7ZM8 - chains 5 and a of the 26 polymer chains in the assembly; structure by electron microscopy, 2.76 A resolution.

== Chain 5 ==
Molecule: NADH-ubiquinone oxidoreductase chain 5
Organism: Chaetomium thermophilum var. thermophilum DSM 1495
Notes: EC 7.1.1.2
UniProt: G1DJA3 (G1DJA3_CHATD); the construct has insertions or renumbered stretches relative to UniProt, so the offset changes along the chain: 1-444 = UniProt 1-444; 459-679 = UniProt 445-665
Chain sequence (679 residues; row label = number of the first residue in the row):
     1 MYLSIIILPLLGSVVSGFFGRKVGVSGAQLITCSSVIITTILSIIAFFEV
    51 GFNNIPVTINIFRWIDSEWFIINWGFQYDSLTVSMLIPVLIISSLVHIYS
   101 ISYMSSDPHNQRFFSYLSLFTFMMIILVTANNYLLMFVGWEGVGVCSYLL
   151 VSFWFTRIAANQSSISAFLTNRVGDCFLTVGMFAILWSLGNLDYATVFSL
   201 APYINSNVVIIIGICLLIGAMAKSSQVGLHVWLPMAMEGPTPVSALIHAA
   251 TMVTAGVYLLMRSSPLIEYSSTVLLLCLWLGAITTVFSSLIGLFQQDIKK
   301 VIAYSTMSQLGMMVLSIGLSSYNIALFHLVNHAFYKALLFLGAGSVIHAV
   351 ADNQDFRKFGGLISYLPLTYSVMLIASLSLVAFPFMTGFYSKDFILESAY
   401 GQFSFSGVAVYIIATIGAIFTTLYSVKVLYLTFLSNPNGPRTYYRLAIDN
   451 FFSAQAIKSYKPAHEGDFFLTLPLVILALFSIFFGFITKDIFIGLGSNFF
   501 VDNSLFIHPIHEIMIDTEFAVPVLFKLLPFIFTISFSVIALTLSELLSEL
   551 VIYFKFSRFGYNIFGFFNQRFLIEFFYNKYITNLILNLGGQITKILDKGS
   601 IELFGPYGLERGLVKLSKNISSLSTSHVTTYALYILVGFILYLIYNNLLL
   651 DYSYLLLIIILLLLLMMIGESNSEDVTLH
Not modelled in the structure: 671-679
Differences from the reference sequence: insertion (445-458)
Residues lining bound ligands:
  - 1,2-Distearoyl-sn-glycerophosphoethanolamine (3PE), molecule 1: L3, I6, I7, L10, L11, V14, I61, F76, F122, I126
  - 1,2-Distearoyl-sn-glycerophosphoethanolamine (3PE), molecule 2: L10, N60, I61, F62, R63, N73, F122
  - 1,2-Distearoyl-sn-glycerophosphoethanolamine (3PE), molecule 3: F177, V180, S206, N207, I210, I211, I214, C215, I218, T272, L276
  - 1,2-Distearoyl-sn-glycerophosphoethanolamine (3PE), molecule 4: L290, L293, F294, Q296, I416, F420, L423, K427, L431, F536, A540, L543, S544, V551, F554, K555, I563, F564, F567
  - 1,2-diacyl-sn-glycero-3-phosphocholine (PC1), molecule 1: S13, V14, G17, F18, H109, R112, S115, Y116, L119, M123, V138, G142, V145, L149, F155
  - 1,2-diacyl-sn-glycero-3-phosphocholine (PC1), molecule 2: A159, Q162, S163, I165, S166, L169, T170, V173, L229, V231, M235, Y577, N578, I581, T582, I585, L586

== Chain a ==
Molecule: NADH dehydrogenase (Ubiquinone)-like protein
Organism: Chaetomium thermophilum var. thermophilum DSM 1495
UniProt: G0RXU4 (G0RXU4_CHATD); aligned to UniProt positions 1-815 over residues 1-815 (the alignment contains insertions or deletions, so no single offset holds)
Chain sequence (815 residues; numbered 1 to 815; the number before each row is that of its first residue):
     1 MLSRRLVRAVAPLRSPVLPAARRLPLIQQRTFLPEAMVGRSKIDEKYPDS
    51 DYPTLTDKEDPDMNGGYINPPRIKRQFRDPHADWWDKQERRNFGEPVHED
   101 HDILGMFSPYEYTWITPGKGLFQIGLFIASFLGLCYVVKLTYPDRVSYPR
   151 EFEGGLERELGGAGAVRAFLCLDDEIMWMVSLYCLPASKLISSPVALQDK
   201 STSSASAMRYDDWDVILFPTGRDSKIPFKEFKVACHVVPDIELAHLHGAV
   251 GSPVMTCFVPSLPPGTPFQVSIHCWRRPEISQFARTYSKNPDLVKFEARV
   301 TLDGRLVASAILDRDVNGPHLITSTFEFTKTGELERLTFPAFRQEILRQN
   351 HWHPGDDLGRIKVIISEGFPRDSLTVPIERVKNIVTFSFQHAPLGKIPGI
   401 AWPNPGMWRRPTPNPAVSVPTYFPGDGAESHAHSPGKRSLLLKGIRNHGF
   451 PSTVIPGSIFHHQSNPAGLLNPPGFKVPHFSASNPSVPNIFSPHDPFAEP
   501 TYRDWMSSITNVQAGDFWDGRTTWPINPRNFHKSDTIMADCPSQGGDPMQ
   551 ISGSSLEDDPLRLKAPQNTPTEGGEGPNPGAQFAHPIPSELTADLESALS
   601 QSLLNQAPTSAISQRNFPMPHSDGLSRKEGRQVSLGQGTSAQMPSTSSSM
   651 EARRLSQALFGMNNLPIEASVNNGVSASVTPLFAANQRSVNNPLVATFGS
   701 AILSQGSTNPSGTEQSTDTTATTTAAAAAAVTDVQVEPPAPTSNAANESV
   751 INLTSGTSSTSTVHANVPTSVSKRPRNFTPASARVIDEEDEPRRTSPQVQ
   801 VGGFAETTSVEESIQ
Not modelled in the structure: 1-31, 175-815
Differences from the reference sequence: conflict V166 (Ala in G0RXU4), A168 (Met in G0RXU4)
Residues lining bound ligands:
  - 1,2-Distearoyl-sn-glycerophosphoethanolamine (3PE): F127, S130, F131, L134
  - 1,2-diacyl-sn-glycero-3-phosphocholine (PC1): F107, S108, P109, Y110, Y112

== Chain 5 / chain a interface ==
Contacting residue pairs (81; chain 5 residue first):
  I158(5) - M106(a)
  N161(5) - F107(a)
  Q162(5) - M106(a)  hydrogen bond (side chain-backbone)
  Q162(5) - F107(a)
  Q162(5) - S108(a)  hydrogen bond (side chain-backbone)
  Y203(5) - G161(a)  hydrogen bond (side chain-backbone)
  Y203(5) - G164(a)
  Y203(5) - A165(a)  hydrophobic
  Y269(5) - V166(a)  hydrophobic
  I283(5) - F131(a)  hydrophobic
  L290(5) - F127(a)  hydrophobic
  Y400(5) - P143(a)
  F403(5) - D144(a)
  F403(5) - R145(a)
  S404(5) - Y142(a)
  F405(5) - C135(a)  hydrophobic
  F405(5) - V138(a)  hydrophobic
  F405(5) - K139(a)
  F405(5) - Y142(a)
  V408(5) - V138(a)  hydrophobic
  V408(5) - Y142(a)  hydrophobic
  V408(5) - P143(a)
  I413(5) - F131(a)  hydrophobic
  I416(5) - L134(a)  hydrophobic
  H508(5) - L160(a)
  H508(5) - V166(a)  hydrogen bond (side chain-backbone)
  P509(5) - F152(a)  hydrophobic
  P509(5) - L160(a)
  P509(5) - A168(a)  hydrophobic
  I510(5) - R167(a)
  E512(5) - R150(a)  salt bridge
  I515(5) - R150(a)
  D516(5) - S147(a)
  A520(5) - V146(a)  hydrophobic
  Y561(5) - W114(a)
  N562(5) - K119(a)  hydrogen bond
  N562(5) - Q123(a)  hydrogen bond
  G565(5) - W114(a)
  F566(5) - Q123(a)
  F566(5) - I124(a)  hydrophobic
  Q569(5) - W114(a)
  R570(5) - Y112(a)
  F571(5) - I124(a)
  F571(5) - F127(a)  hydrophobic
  L572(5) - W114(a)
  L572(5) - I115(a)  hydrophobic
  L572(5) - G120(a)
  E574(5) - Y112(a)
  F575(5) - Y112(a)
  F575(5) - I115(a)
  F575(5) - P117(a)  hydrophobic
  F576(5) - P117(a)
  F576(5) - G120(a)
  F576(5) - L121(a)  hydrophobic
  N578(5) - P109(a)
  N578(5) - Y110(a)
  N578(5) - Y112(a)
  K579(5) - P117(a)
  Y580(5) - P117(a)
  T582(5) - P109(a)
  N583(5) - P109(a)
  L586(5) - I103(a)  hydrophobic
  Y607(5) - Y52(a)
  Y607(5) - P53(a)
  E610(5) - Y52(a)
  R611(5) - Y52(a)
  R611(5) - P53(a)  hydrogen bond (side chain-backbone)
  R611(5) - T54(a)
  V614(5) - Y52(a)
  K618(5) - R40(a)  hydrogen bond (backbone-side chain)
  K618(5) - I43(a)
  K618(5) - D44(a)
  K618(5) - Y47(a)  hydrogen bond (side chain-backbone)
  K618(5) - D49(a)
  N619(5) - R40(a)
  S622(5) - R40(a)  hydrogen bond
  S624(5) - V38(a)
  S626(5) - F32(a)  hydrogen bond (backbone-backbone)
  S626(5) - L33(a)  hydrogen bond (side chain-backbone)
  S626(5) - V38(a)
  V628(5) - F32(a)  hydrophobic
Interface residues without a listed pair, chain 5 (59 interface residues in all): T156, I165, P202, W279, A409, I412, F506, F567, K594, T625, H627
Interface residues without a listed pair, chain a (53 interface residues in all): P48, Q88, D100, E111, T116, L156

== Summary ==
Chain 5 and chain a form an interface of 59 and 53 residues respectively, with 12 hydrogen bonds and 1 salt
bridge. Polar contacts include E512(5)-R150(a), Q162(5)-M106(a) and Q162(5)-S108(a). One
1,2-Distearoyl-sn-glycerophosphoethanolamine molecule and one 1,2-diacyl-sn-glycero-3-phosphocholine molecule
are bound between chain 5 and chain a.
Here chain 5 is NADH-ubiquinone oxidoreductase chain 5 and chain a is NADH dehydrogenase (Ubiquinone)-like
protein, both from Chaetomium thermophilum var. thermophilum DSM 1495. Entry 7ZM8 (CryoEM structure of
mitochondrial complex I from Chaetomium thermophilum (inhibited by DDM) - membrane arm) was determined by
electron microscopy, deposited together with 7ZM7, 7ZMB, 7ZME, 7ZMG and 7ZMH.
